PDB entry 1OW0 | X-ray diffraction, 3.10 A resolution | chains A and B

== Chain A (and B) ==
Protein: Ig alpha-1 chain C region
Organism: Homo sapiens
Notes: fragment: Fc region; chain B of this document is another copy of the same molecule, construct and numbering; everything in this record applies to it too
UniProtKB: P01876 (ALC1_HUMAN); residues 241-454 here correspond to UniProt positions 122-335 (UniProt number = residue number - 119)
Chain sequence (214 residues; numbered 241 to 454; the number before each row is that of its first residue):
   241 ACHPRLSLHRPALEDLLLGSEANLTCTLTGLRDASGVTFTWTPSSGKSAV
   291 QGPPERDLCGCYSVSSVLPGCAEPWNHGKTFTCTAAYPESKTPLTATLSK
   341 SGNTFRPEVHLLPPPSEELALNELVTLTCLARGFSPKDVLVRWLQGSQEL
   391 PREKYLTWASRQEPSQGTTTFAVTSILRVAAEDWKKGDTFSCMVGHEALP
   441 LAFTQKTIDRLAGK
Not modelled in the structure: 241, 451-454
Cystine bridges: Cys266-Cys323, Cys369-Cys432
Differences from the reference sequence: engineered mutation Ala241 (Cys122 in P01876)

== Chain A / chain B interface ==
Contacting residue pairs (43):
  Cys242(A) - Cys299(B)  disulfide
  Cys299(A) - Cys242(B)  disulfide
  His350(A) - Pro355(B)
  Leu352(A) - Leu352(B)  hydrophobic
  Leu352(A) - Pro355(B)  hydrophobic
  Leu352(A) - Thr368(B)
  Pro355(A) - His350(B)
  Pro355(A) - Leu352(B)  hydrophobic
  Thr368(A) - Leu352(B)
  Leu370(A) - Ile416(B)  hydrophobic
  Arg372(A) - Arg418(B)
  Glu393(A) - Pro404(B)
  Lys394(A) - Pro404(B)
  Tyr395(A) - Pro404(B)
  Leu396(A) - Arg401(B)
  Leu396(A) - Gln402(B)
  Leu396(A) - Glu403(B)
  Leu396(A) - Pro404(B)
  Thr397(A) - Arg401(B)  hydrogen bond (backbone-side chain)
  Trp398(A) - Trp398(B)
  Trp398(A) - Ala399(B)  hydrogen bond (side chain-backbone)
  Trp398(A) - Arg401(B)
  Trp398(A) - Ala412(B)  hydrophobic
  Trp398(A) - Val413(B)
  Trp398(A) - Thr414(B)
  Ala399(A) - Trp398(B)  hydrogen bond (backbone-side chain)
  Ala399(A) - Arg401(B)
  Arg401(A) - Leu396(B)
  Arg401(A) - Thr397(B)  hydrogen bond (side chain-backbone)
  Arg401(A) - Trp398(B)
  Arg401(A) - Ala399(B)
  Gln402(A) - Leu396(B)
  Glu403(A) - Leu396(B)
  Pro404(A) - Glu393(B)
  Pro404(A) - Lys394(B)
  Pro404(A) - Tyr395(B)
  Pro404(A) - Leu396(B)
  Ala412(A) - Trp398(B)  hydrophobic
  Val413(A) - Trp398(B)
  Thr414(A) - Trp398(B)
  Thr414(A) - Thr414(B)  hydrogen bond
  Ile416(A) - Leu370(B)  hydrophobic
  Arg418(A) - Arg372(B)
Also at the interface, not in a pair above, chain A (25 interface residues in all): Thr366
Also at the interface, not in a pair above, chain B (25 interface residues in all): Thr366
Disulfides between the chains: Cys242(A)-Cys299(B), Cys299(A)-Cys242(B)

== Summary ==
The chain A/chain B interface involves 25 residues from each chain, with 2 disulfide bonds and 5 hydrogen
bonds. Among the polar pairs are Thr397(A)-Arg401(B), Trp398(A)-Ala399(B) and Thr414(A)-Thr414(B).
Both chains are Ig alpha-1 chain C region (Homo sapiens). Entry 1OW0 (Crystal structure of human FcaRI bound
to IgA1-Fc) was determined by X-ray diffraction, deposited together with 1OVZ.
